Entry 7CFC (X-ray diffraction, 2.40 A resolution); this record covers chains A and F.

== Chain A ==
Protein: FI20010p1
Organism: Drosophila melanogaster
UniProtKB: A1ZAC4 (A1ZAC4_DROME); residues 272-512 here = UniProt positions 272-512
Amino-acid sequence (242 residues; row label = number of the first residue in the row):
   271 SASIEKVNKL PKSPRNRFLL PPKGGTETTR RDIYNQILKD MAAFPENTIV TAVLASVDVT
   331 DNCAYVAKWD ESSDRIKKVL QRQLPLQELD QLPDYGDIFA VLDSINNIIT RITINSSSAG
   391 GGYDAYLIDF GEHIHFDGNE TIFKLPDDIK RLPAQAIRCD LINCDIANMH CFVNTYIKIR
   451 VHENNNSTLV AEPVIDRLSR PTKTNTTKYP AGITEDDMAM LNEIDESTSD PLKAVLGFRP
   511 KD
Not modelled in the structure: 271-286, 465-512
Construct notes: expression tag (271)
Curated features (UniProtKB/Swiss-Prot):
  - zinc finger: Lys511, Asp512 (C3H1-type)
From the paper describing this entry:
  - conformationally variable residues (side-chain flip): Phe400

== Chain F ==
Protein: Protein argonaute-3
UniProtKB: Q7PLK0 (AGO3_DROME); residues -1 to 14 here correspond to UniProt positions 63-78 (UniProt number = residue number + 64)
Amino-acid sequence (16 residues; row label = number of the first residue in the row; numbers below 1 keep their minus sign (Asn-1 is residue -1)):
    -1 NISVGRGRAR LIDTLK
Not modelled in the structure: -1 to 3
Curated features (UniProtKB/Swiss-Prot):
  - modified residue (Symmetric dimethylarginine): Arg4, Arg6

== Chain A / chain F interface ==
Residue-residue contacts - 26 pairs, chain A then chain F:
  Val323(A) - Leu9(F)  hydrophobic
  Trp339(A) - Leu9(F)  hydrophobic
  Trp339(A) - Leu13(F)  hydrophobic
  Lys347(A) - Leu13(F)
  Leu350(A) - Leu9(F)  hydrophobic
  Leu350(A) - Ile10(F)
  Gln351(A) - Ile10(F)
  Gln351(A) - Lys14(F)
  Asp373(A) - Arg6(F)  salt bridge
  Asn376(A) - Arg4(F)
  Asn376(A) - Arg6(F)
  Asn376(A) - Ala7(F)
  Ile378(A) - Arg6(F)
  Ile378(A) - Ile10(F)  hydrophobic
  Leu397(A) - Arg6(F)
  Phe400(A) - Arg6(F)
  Phe400(A) - Leu9(F)  hydrophobic
  Glu402(A) - Arg6(F)  salt bridge
  Cys441(A) - Arg8(F)
  Asn444(A) - Gly5(F)
  Asn444(A) - Arg6(F)
  Asn444(A) - Leu9(F)
  Asn444(A) - Thr12(F)  hydrogen bond (backbone-side chain)
  Thr445(A) - Arg8(F)
  Tyr446(A) - Thr12(F)
  Tyr446(A) - Leu13(F)
Interface residues without a listed pair, chain A (17 interface residues in all): Ile404, Val443
Interface features reported in the paper:
  - residue pairs: Asp373(A)-Arg6(F) (hydrogen bond), Asn376(A)-Arg4(F) (hydrogen bond), Leu397(A)-Arg6(F), Phe400(A)-Arg6(F) (cation-pi contact), Glu402(A)-Arg6(F) (hydrogen bond), Thr445(A)-Arg8(F)
  - interface residues, chain A: Trp339(A), Phe400(A), Tyr446(A)
  - interface residues, chain F: Leu9(F), Leu13(F)

== Summary ==
17 residues of chain A face 10 of chain F across their interface; the contacts include 1 hydrogen bond and 2
salt bridges. Among the polar pairs are Asp373(A)-Arg6(F), Glu402(A)-Arg6(F) and Asn444(A)-Thr12(F). The paper
describes hydrogen bonds between Asp373(A) and Arg6(F), Asn376(A) and Arg4(F) and Glu402(A) and Arg6(F);
contacts between Leu397(A) and Arg6(F) and Thr445(A) and Arg8(F); a cation-pi contact between Phe400(A) and
Arg6(F). From the paper: interface residues Trp339(A), Phe400(A) and Leu9(F) among others; conformational
variability at Phe400(A).
Here chain A is FI20010p1 (Drosophila melanogaster) and chain F is Protein argonaute-3. Entry 7CFC (Drosophila
melanogaster Krimper eTud1-Ago3 complex) was determined by X-ray diffraction, deposited together with 7CFB.
